7C79 - chains D and K of the 12 polymer chains in the assembly; structure by electron microscopy, 2.50 A resolution.

# Chain D
Molecule: RNases MRP/P 32.9 kDa subunit
Source organism: Saccharomyces cerevisiae (strain ATCC 204508 / S288c)
UniProt: P38336 (POP4_YEAST); residue numbers follow UniProt; this construct covers 1-279
Sequence (279 residues; numbered 1 to 279; the number before each row is that of its first residue):
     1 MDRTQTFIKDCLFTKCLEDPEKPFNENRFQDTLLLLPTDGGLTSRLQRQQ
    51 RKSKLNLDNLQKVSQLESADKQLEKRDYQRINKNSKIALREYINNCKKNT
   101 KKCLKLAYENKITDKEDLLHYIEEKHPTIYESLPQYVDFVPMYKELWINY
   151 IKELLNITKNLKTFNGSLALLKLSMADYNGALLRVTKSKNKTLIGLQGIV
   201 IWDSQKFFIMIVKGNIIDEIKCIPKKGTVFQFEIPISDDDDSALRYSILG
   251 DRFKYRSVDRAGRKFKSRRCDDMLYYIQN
Not modelled in the structure: 1, 40-66

# Chain K
Molecule: Ribonuclease MRP protein subunit SNM1
Source organism: Saccharomyces cerevisiae (strain ATCC 204508 / S288c)
UniProt: P40993 (RMRP_YEAST); residue numbers follow UniProt; this construct covers 1-198
Sequence (198 residues; each row starts with the number of its first residue):
     1 MNKDQAEKYQERSLRQKYNLLHVLPTLNSRALSGLYYKNFHNSVKRYQIM
    51 LPEQLKSGKFCSHCGCVYVPNFNASLQLTTNTEQGDSDELGGESMEGPKK
   101 CIQVNCLNCEKSKLFEWKSEFVVPTFGQDVSPMINSTSSGKVSYAVKKPQ
   151 KSKTSTGKERSKKRKLNSLTNLLSKRNQEKKMEKKKSSSLSLESFMKS
Not modelled in the structure: 72-84, 118-198
Metal / ion sites: Zn2+ near Cys-64 (its only coordinating residue here)

# Chain D / chain K interface
Pairs across the interface (44):
  Glu-74(D) with Lys-56(K), salt bridge
  Tyr-78(D) with Lys-38(K); Asn-42(K), hydrogen bond
  Arg-80(D) with Ser-62(K), hydrogen bond (side chain-backbone)
  Ile-81(D) with Tyr-37(K), hydrophobic; Cys-61(K); Ser-62(K)
  Asn-82(D) with Lys-38(K)
  Asn-84(D) with His-63(K), hydrogen bond (side chain-backbone)
  Ser-85(D) with Ala-31(K); Gly-34(K); Leu-35(K)
  Ala-88(D) with Ala-31(K)
  Leu-89(D) with Ala-31(K); Leu-35(K), hydrophobic
  Asp-138(D) with Leu-24(K)
  Met-142(D) with Leu-24(K), hydrophobic
  Tyr-143(D) with Leu-20(K), hydrophobic; Pro-25(K); Tyr-36(K)
  Leu-146(D) with Gln-16(K)
  Tyr-150(D) with Arg-12(K); Gln-16(K)
  Glu-153(D) with Arg-12(K), salt bridge
  Leu-154(D) with Tyr-9(K), hydrophobic; Arg-12(K)
  Leu-168(D) with Met-1(K), hydrophobic
  Met-175(D) with Tyr-9(K), hydrogen bond (backbone-side chain)
  Ala-176(D) with Tyr-9(K)
  Asp-177(D) with Lys-17(K), salt bridge; Asn-39(K)
  Asn-179(D) with Leu-20(K); Tyr-36(K); Asn-39(K)
  Ile-201(D) with Leu-32(K); Tyr-36(K), hydrogen bond (backbone-side chain)
  Trp-202(D) with Leu-35(K), hydrophobic
  Val-258(D) with Arg-46(K)
  Asp-259(D) with Tyr-9(K); Ser-13(K), hydrogen bond; Lys-17(K), salt bridge; Ser-43(K), hydrogen bond; Tyr-47(K), hydrogen bond (backbone-side chain)
  Arg-260(D) with Arg-46(K), hydrogen bond (side chain-backbone)
Interface residues without a listed pair, chain D (30 interface residues in all): Asp-77, Leu-171, Lys-172, Val-200
Interface residues without a listed pair, chain K (29 interface residues in all): Val-23, Arg-30, His-41, Cys-64

# Summary
30 residues of chain D and 29 residues of chain K are in contact, with 9 hydrogen bonds and 4 salt bridges.
Polar pairs include Glu-74(D)/Lys-56(K), Glu-153(D)/Arg-12(K) and Asp-177(D)/Lys-17(K).
Here chain D is RNases MRP/P 32.9 kDa subunit and chain K is Ribonuclease MRP protein subunit SNM1, both from
Saccharomyces cerevisiae (strain ATCC 204508 / S288c). Entry 7C79 (Cryo-EM structure of yeast Ribonuclease
MRP) was determined by electron microscopy together with 7C7A from the same study.
